PDB entry 3GTQ | X-ray diffraction, 3.80 A resolution | chains A and T of the 12 polymer chains in the assembly

== Chain A ==
Name: DNA-directed RNA polymerase II subunit RPB1
Organism: Saccharomyces cerevisiae
Notes: EC 2.7.7.6; fragment: DNA-directed RNA polymerase II largest subunit
UniProtKB: P04050 (RPB1_YEAST); residues 1-1733 here = UniProt positions 1-1733
Amino-acid sequence (1733 residues; numbered 1 to 1733; the number before each row is that of its first residue):
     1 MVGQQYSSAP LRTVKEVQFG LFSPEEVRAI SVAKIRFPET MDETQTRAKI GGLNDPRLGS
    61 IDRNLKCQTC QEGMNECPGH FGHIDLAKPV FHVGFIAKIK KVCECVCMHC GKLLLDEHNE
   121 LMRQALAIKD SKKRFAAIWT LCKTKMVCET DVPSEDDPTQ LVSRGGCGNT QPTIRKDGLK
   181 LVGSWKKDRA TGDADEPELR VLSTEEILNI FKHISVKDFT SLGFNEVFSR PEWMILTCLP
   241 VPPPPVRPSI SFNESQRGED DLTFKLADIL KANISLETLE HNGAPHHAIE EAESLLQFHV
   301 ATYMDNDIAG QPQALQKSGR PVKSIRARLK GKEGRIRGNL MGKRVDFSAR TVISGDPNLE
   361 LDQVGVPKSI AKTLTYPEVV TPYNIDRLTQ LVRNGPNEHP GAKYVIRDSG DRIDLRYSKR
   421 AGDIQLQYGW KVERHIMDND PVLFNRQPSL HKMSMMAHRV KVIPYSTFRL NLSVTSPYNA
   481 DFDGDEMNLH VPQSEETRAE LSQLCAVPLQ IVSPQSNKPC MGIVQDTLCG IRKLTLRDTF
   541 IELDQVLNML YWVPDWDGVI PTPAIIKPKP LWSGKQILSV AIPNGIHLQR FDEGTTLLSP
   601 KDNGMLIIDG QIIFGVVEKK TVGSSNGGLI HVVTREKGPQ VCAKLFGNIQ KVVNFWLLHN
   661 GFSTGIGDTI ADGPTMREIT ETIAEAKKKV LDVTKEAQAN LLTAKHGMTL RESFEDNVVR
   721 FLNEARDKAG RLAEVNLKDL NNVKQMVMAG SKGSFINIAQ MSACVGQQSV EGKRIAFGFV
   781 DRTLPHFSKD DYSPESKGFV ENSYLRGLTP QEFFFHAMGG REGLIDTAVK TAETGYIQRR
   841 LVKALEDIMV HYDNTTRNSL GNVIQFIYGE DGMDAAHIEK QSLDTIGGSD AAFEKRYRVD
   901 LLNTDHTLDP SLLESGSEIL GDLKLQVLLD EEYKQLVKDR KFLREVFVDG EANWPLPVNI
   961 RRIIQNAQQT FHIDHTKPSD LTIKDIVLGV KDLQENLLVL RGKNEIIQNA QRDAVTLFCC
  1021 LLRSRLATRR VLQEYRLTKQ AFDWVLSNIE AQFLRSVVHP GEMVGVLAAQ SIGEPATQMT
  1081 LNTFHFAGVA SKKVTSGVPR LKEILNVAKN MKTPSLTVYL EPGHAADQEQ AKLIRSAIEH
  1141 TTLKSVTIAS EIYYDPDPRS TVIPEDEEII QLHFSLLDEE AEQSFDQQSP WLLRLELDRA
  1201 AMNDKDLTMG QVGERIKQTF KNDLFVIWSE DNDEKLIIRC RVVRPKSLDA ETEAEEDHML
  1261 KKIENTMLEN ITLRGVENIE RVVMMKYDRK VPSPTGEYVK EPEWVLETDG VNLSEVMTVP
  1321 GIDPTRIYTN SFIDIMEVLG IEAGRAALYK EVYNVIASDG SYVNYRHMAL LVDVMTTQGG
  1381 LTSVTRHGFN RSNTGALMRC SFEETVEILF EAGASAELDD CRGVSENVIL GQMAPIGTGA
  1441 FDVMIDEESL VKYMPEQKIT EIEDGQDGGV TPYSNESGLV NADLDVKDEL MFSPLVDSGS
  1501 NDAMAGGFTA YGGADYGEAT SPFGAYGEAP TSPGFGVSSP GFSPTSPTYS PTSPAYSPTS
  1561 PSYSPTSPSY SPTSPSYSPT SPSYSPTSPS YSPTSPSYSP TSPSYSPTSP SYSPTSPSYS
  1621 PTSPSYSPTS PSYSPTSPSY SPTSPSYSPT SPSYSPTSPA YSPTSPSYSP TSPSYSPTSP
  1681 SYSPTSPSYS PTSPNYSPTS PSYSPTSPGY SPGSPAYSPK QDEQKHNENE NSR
Disordered / not traced: 1-2, 155-160, 187-198, 1082-1091, 1177-1186, 1244-1253, 1446-1733
Swiss-Prot annotation at these positions:
  - region: Pro248 to Asp260 (Lid loop), Asn306 to Lys323 (Rudder loop), Pro810 to Glu822 (Bridging helix)
  - binding site (Zn(2+)): Cys67, Cys70, Cys77, His80, Cys107, Cys110, Cys148, Cys167
  - binding site (Mg(2+)): Asp481, Asp483, Asp485
  - modified residue: Thr1471 (Phosphothreonine)
  - cross-link (Glycyl lysine isopeptide (Lys-Gly)): Lys695 (interchain with G-Cter in ubiquitin), Lys1246 (interchain with G-Cter in ubiquitin), Lys1350 (interchain with G-Cter in ubiquitin)
  - natural variant: Ser1653 to Pro1659 (deletion: In strain: A364A)
  - mutagenesis: Lys1246 (K1246R: Impairs ubiquitination during transcription stress)
Bound ions: Zn2+ site 1: Cys67, Cys70; Zn2+ site 2 near Cys167 (its only coordinating residue here)

== Chain T ==
Molecule: 29-nt DNA strand
Notes: fragment: DNA template strand
Sequence (29 nucleotides; row label = number of the first residue in the row; numbering starts at 0):
     0 CTACCCATAA CCACAGGCTC CTCTCCATC
Disordered / not traced: 0-16

== Interface between chain A and chain T ==
Contacting residue pairs - 16 pairs, chain A then chain T:
  Phe252(A) - DT27(T)  base contact
  Lys317(A) - DC28(T)  base contact
  Ser318(A) - DC28(T)  phosphate contact
  Lys332(A) - DC19(T)  phosphate contact
  Arg337(A) - DC17(T)  salt bridge to the phosphate
  Arg337(A) - DC19(T)  salt bridge to the phosphate
  Arg344(A) - DT21(T)  salt bridge to the phosphate
  Arg350(A) - DT21(T)  hydrogen bond to the sugar
  Gln447(A) - DC20(T)  sugar contact
  Pro448(A) - DC19(T)  base contact
  Ala828(A) - DT18(T)  base contact
  Thr831(A) - DT18(T)  base contact
  Ala832(A) - DC17(T)  phosphate contact
  Ala832(A) - DT18(T)  phosphate contact
  Gly835(A) - DT18(T)  sugar contact
  Tyr836(A) - DT18(T)  sugar contact
Other interface residues (no listed pair), chain A (16 interface residues in all): Arg257, Arg839

== In short ==
16 residues of chain A and 7 residues of chain T are in contact, with 1 hydrogen bond and 3 salt bridges.
Polar pairs include Arg350(A)-DT21(T), Arg337(A)-DC17(T) and Arg337(A)-DC19(T). From UniProt: 8 Zn2+-binding
residues, 3 Mg2+-binding residues and one mutagenesis site on chain A.
Chain A is DNA-directed RNA polymerase II subunit RPB1 (Saccharomyces cerevisiae) and chain T is a 29-nt DNA
strand; the structure, Backtracked RNA polymerase II complex induced by damage, was determined by X-ray
diffraction, deposited together with 3GTG, 3GTJ, 3GTK, 3GTL, 3GTM, 3GTO and 3GTP.
